PDB entry 4PJG | X-ray diffraction, 2.40 A resolution | chains A and B of the 4 polymer chains in the assembly

== Chain A ==
Name: Major histocompatibility complex class I-related gene protein
Source organism: Homo sapiens
Reference sequence: Q95460 (HMR1_HUMAN); residues 1-270 here correspond to UniProt positions 23-292 (UniProt number = residue number + 22)
Sequence (271 residues; row label = number of the first residue in the row; numbering starts at 0):
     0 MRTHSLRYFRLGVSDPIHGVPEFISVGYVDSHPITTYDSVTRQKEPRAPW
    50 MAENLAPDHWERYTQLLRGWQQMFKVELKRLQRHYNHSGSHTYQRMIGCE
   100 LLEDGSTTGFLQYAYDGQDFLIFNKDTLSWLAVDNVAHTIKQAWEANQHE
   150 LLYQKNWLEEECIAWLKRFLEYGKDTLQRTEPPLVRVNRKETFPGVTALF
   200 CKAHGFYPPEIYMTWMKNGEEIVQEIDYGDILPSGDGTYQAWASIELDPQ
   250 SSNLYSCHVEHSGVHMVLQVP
Not modelled in the structure: 0, 248-252, 270
Sequence notes: initiating methionine (0); engineered mutation Ser261 (Cys283 in Q95460)
Disulfide bonds: Cys98-Cys161, Cys200-Cys256
Glycans and other covalent adducts: Acetyl 6-formylpterin (30W) linked to Lys43
Residues lining bound ligands: Acetyl 6-formylpterin (30W; N-(6-formyl-4-oxo-3,4-dihydropteridin-2-yl)acetamide): Tyr7, Arg9, Thr34, Tyr62, Leu66, Trp69, Arg94, Ile96, Tyr152, Trp156
Curated features (UniProtKB/Swiss-Prot):
  - binding site (5-(2-oxoethylideneamino)-6-(D-ribitylamino)uracil): Arg9, Ser24, Lys43, Arg94, Tyr152, Gln153
  - binding site (5-(2-oxopropylideneamino)-6-(D-ribitylamino)uracil): Arg9, Ser24, Lys43, Arg94, Tyr152, Gln153
  - binding site (7-hydroxy-6-methyl-8-(1-D-ribityl)lumazine): Arg9, Ser24, Lys43, Arg94, Tyr152, Gln153
  - binding site (8-(9H-purin-6-yl)-2-oxa-8-azabicyclo[3.3.1]nona-3,6-diene-4,6-dicarbaldehyde): Arg9, Lys43, His58, Arg94
  - binding site (2-amino-4-oxopteridine-6-carbaldehyde): Lys43
  - binding site (pyridoxal): Lys43
  - glycosylation: Asn85 (N-linked (GlcNAc...) asparagine)

== Chain B ==
Name: Beta-2-microglobulin
Source organism: Homo sapiens
Reference sequence: P61769 (B2MG_HUMAN); residues 1-99 here correspond to UniProt positions 21-119 (UniProt number = residue number + 20)
Sequence (100 residues; each row starts with the number of its first residue; numbering starts at 0):
     0 MIQRTPKIQVYSRHPAENGKSNFLNCYVSGFHPSDIEVDLLKNGERIEKV
    50 EHSDLSFSKDWSFYLLYYTEFTPTEKDEYACRVNHVTLSQPKIVKWDRDM
Not modelled in the structure: 99
Sequence notes: initiating methionine (0)
Disulfide bonds: Cys25-Cys80
Curated features (UniProtKB/Swiss-Prot):
  - modified residue: Gln2 (Pyrrolidone carboxylic acid)
  - glycosylation: Ile1 (N-linked (Glc) (glycation) isoleucine), Lys19 (N-linked (Glc) (glycation) lysine), Lys41 (N-linked (Glc) (glycation) lysine), Lys48 (N-linked (Glc) (glycation) lysine), Lys58 (N-linked (Glc) (glycation) lysine), Lys91 (N-linked (Glc) (glycation) lysine), Lys94 (N-linked (Glc) (glycation) lysine)

== How chain A and chain B interact ==
Pairs across the interface (49; chain A residue first):
  Phe8(A) with Phe56(B), hydrophobic; Ser57(B)
  Leu10(A) with Ser33(B); Phe56(B), hydrophobic; Phe62(B), hydrophobic
  Ile16(A) with Asp34(B)
  His17(A) with Asp34(B), salt bridge
  Val19(A) with Asp34(B)
  Val25(A) with Phe56(B), hydrophobic
  Tyr27(A) with Ser55(B); Phe56(B), hydrogen bond (side chain-backbone)
  Arg46(A) with Asp53(B), salt bridge
  Thr91(A) with His31(B)
  Gln93(A) with His31(B), hydrogen bond; Trp60(B), hydrogen bond (side chain-backbone); Phe62(B)
  Arg94(A) with Trp60(B)
  Met95(A) with Trp60(B), hydrophobic
  Gln111(A) with Trp60(B)
  Tyr112(A) with Trp60(B)
  Ala113(A) with Trp60(B), hydrophobic
  Asp115(A) with Met0(B); Ile1(B); His31(B)
  Gly116(A) with Arg3(B), hydrogen bond (backbone-side chain); His31(B); Asp59(B); Trp60(B)
  Gln117(A) with Ile1(B)
  Asp118(A) with Trp60(B), hydrogen bond
  Arg185(A) with Pro14(B); Asp98(B), salt bridge
  His203(A) with Pro14(B)
  Asp229(A) with Lys6(B), salt bridge; Gln8(B), hydrogen bond
  Leu231(A) with Gln8(B); Tyr10(B); Tyr26(B), hydrophobic
  Pro232(A) with Tyr10(B), hydrogen bond (backbone-side chain); Asn24(B); Tyr26(B), hydrophobic
  Ser233(A) with Arg12(B), hydrogen bond (backbone-side chain); Asn24(B), hydrogen bond (backbone-side chain)
  Gly234(A) with Arg12(B), hydrogen bond (backbone-side chain); Leu65(B)
  Asp235(A) with Arg12(B)
  Gln239(A) with Tyr10(B); Ser11(B), hydrogen bond (side chain-backbone); Arg12(B), hydrogen bond (side chain-backbone)
Other interface residues (no listed pair), chain A (34 interface residues in all): Arg6, Arg9, Ile23, Ser30, Ser89, His90
Other interface residues (no listed pair), chain B (28 interface residues in all): His13, Pro32, Leu54, Lys58, Tyr63

== Summary ==
34 residues of chain A face 28 of chain B across their interface; the contacts include 12 hydrogen bonds and 4
salt bridges. Among the polar pairs are His17(A)-Asp34(B), Arg46(A)-Asp53(B) and Arg185(A)-Asp98(B).
Covalently linked Acetyl 6-formylpterin: at Lys43(A).
Chain A is Major histocompatibility complex class I-related gene protein and chain B is Beta-2-microglobulin,
both from Homo sapiens; the structure, Structure of human MR1-Ac-6-FP in complex with human MAIT B-F3-C1 TCR,
was determined by X-ray diffraction (same publication as 4PJ5, 4PJ7, 4PJ8, 4PJ9, 4PJA, 4PJB and 7 further
entries).
